PDB entry 1AQ7 | X-ray diffraction, 2.20 A resolution | chains A and B

[Chain A]
Name: Trypsin
Organism: Bos taurus
Notes: EC 3.4.21.4
UniProtKB: P00760 (TRY1_BOVIN); the construct lacks a stretch of the UniProt sequence and is renumbered around it, so the offset changes along the chain: 16-34 = UniProt 21-39; 37-67 = UniProt 40-70; 69-125 = UniProt 71-127; 127-130 = UniProt 128-131; 6 more segments
Sequence (223 residues; numbered 16 to 245 plus 3 insertion-coded residues; 10 numbers in that range are skipped by the numbering (no residue carries them; nothing is unmodelled there); the number before each row is that of its first residue):
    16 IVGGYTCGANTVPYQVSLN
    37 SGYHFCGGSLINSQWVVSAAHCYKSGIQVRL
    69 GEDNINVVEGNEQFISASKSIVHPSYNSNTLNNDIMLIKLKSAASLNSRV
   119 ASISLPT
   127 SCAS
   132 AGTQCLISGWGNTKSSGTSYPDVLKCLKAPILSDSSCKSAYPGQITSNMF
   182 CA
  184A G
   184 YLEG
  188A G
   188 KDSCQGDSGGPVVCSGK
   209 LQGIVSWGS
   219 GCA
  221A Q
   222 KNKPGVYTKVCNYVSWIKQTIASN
Cystine bridges: Cys-22/Cys-157, Cys-42/Cys-58, Cys-128/Cys-232, Cys-136/Cys-201, Cys-168/Cys-182, Cys-191/Cys-220

[Chain B]
Name: Aeruginosin 98-B
Sequence (4 residues; each row starts with the number of its first residue):
     1 XIPX
Modified / non-standard residues: 34H ((2R)-2-hydroxy-3-(4-hydroxyphenyl)propanoic acid) at position 1, AG2 (agmatine) at position 4; Ile-2 (D-isoleucine; DIL); Pro-3 ((2S,3aS,6R,7aS)-6-(sulfooxy)octahydro-1H-indole-2-carboxylic acid; XPR)

[How chain A and chain B interact]
Pairs across the interface (28; chain A residue first):
  His-57(A) / Pro-3(B)
  His-57(A) / AG2_4(B)
  Leu-99(A) / Pro-3(B)
  Ser-146(A) / 34H_1(B)
  Asp-189(A) / AG2_4(B)
  Ser-190(A) / AG2_4(B)
  Cys-191(A) / AG2_4(B)
  Gln-192(A) / 34H_1(B)
  Gln-192(A) / Ile-2(B)
  Gln-192(A) / Pro-3(B)  hydrogen bond (side chain-backbone)
  Gln-192(A) / AG2_4(B)
  Ser-195(A) / AG2_4(B)
  Val-213(A) / AG2_4(B)
  Ser-214(A) / Pro-3(B)
  Ser-214(A) / AG2_4(B)  hydrogen bond (backbone-backbone)
  Trp-215(A) / Ile-2(B)
  Trp-215(A) / Pro-3(B)
  Trp-215(A) / AG2_4(B)
  Gly-216(A) / 34H_1(B)
  Gly-216(A) / Ile-2(B)  hydrogen bond (backbone-backbone)
  Gly-216(A) / AG2_4(B)
  Ser-217(A) / 34H_1(B)
  Gly-219(A) / 34H_1(B)
  Gly-219(A) / AG2_4(B)
  Cys-220(A) / 34H_1(B)
  Cys-220(A) / AG2_4(B)
  Lys-224(A) / AG2_4(B)
  Gly-226(A) / AG2_4(B)
Other interface residues (no listed pair), chain A (23 interface residues in all): Asn-97, Thr-98, Ser-147, Ala-221, Pro-225, Tyr-228

[In short]
The interface between chain A and chain B involves 23 residues on one side and 4 on the other; the contacts
include 3 hydrogen bonds. Among the polar pairs are Gln-192(A)/Pro-3(B), Ser-214(A)/AG2_4(B) and
Gly-216(A)/Ile-2(B).
Chain A is Trypsin (Bos taurus) and chain B is Aeruginosin 98-B; the structure, Trypsin with inhibitor
aeruginosin 98-B, was determined by X-ray diffraction.
